PDB entry 2Z9A | X-ray diffraction, 2.50 A resolution | chains A and B

Chain A (and B):
Protein: Proactivator polypeptide
From: Homo sapiens
Notes: chain B of this document is another copy of the same molecule, construct and numbering; everything in this record applies to it too
Reference sequence: P07602 (SAP_HUMAN); residues 1-79 here correspond to UniProt positions 311-389 (UniProt number = residue number + 310)
Sequence (88 residues; row label = number of the first residue in the row; numbers below 1 keep their minus sign (Tyr-1 is residue -1)):
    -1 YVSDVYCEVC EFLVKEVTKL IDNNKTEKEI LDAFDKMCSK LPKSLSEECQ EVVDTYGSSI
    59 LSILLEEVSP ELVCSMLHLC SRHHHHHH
Disordered / not traced: -1 to 1, 79-86 (chain B: -1 to 1, 80-86)
Disulfides: Cys5-Cys78, Cys8-Cys72, Cys36-Cys47
Differences from the reference sequence: expression tag (-1 to 0, 80-86)
From the paper describing this entry:
  - conformationally variable residues (domain motion): Asn22

Interface between chain A and chain B:
Pairs across the interface (63):
  Tyr4(A) with Glu46(B); Glu49(B), hydrogen bond; Val50(B), hydrophobic
  Val7(A) with Leu39(B), hydrophobic; Glu46(B); Cys47(B), hydrophobic; Val50(B), hydrophobic
  Phe10(A) with Met35(B); Lys38(B); Leu39(B), hydrophobic
  Leu11(A) with Met35(B), hydrophobic; Val50(B), hydrophobic; Val51(B), hydrophobic
  Glu14(A) with Met35(B); Lys38(B), salt bridge
  Val15(A) with Ile28(B), hydrophobic; Met35(B)
  Thr16(A) with Leu62(B)
  Leu18(A) with Glu27(B); Ile28(B)
  Ile19(A) with Thr24(B); Ile28(B), hydrophobic
  Asn21(A) with Glu27(B), hydrogen bond
  Thr24(A) with Ile19(B)
  Glu27(A) with Leu18(B); Ile19(B); Asn21(B)
  Ile28(A) with Val15(B), hydrophobic
  Met35(A) with Phe10(B); Glu14(B); Val15(B), hydrophobic
  Lys38(A) with Phe10(B); Glu14(B), salt bridge
  Leu39(A) with Phe10(B), hydrophobic
  Leu43(A) with Val3(B), hydrophobic; Glu6(B)
  Glu46(A) with Tyr4(B); Val7(B)
  Cys47(A) with Val7(B), hydrophobic; Leu11(B), hydrophobic
  Glu49(A) with Tyr4(B)
  Val50(A) with Tyr4(B), hydrophobic; Val7(B), hydrophobic; Leu11(B), hydrophobic; Leu77(B), hydrophobic
  Tyr54(A) with Leu75(B), hydrophobic; Leu77(B), hydrophobic
  Ser57(A) with Leu75(B)
  Leu59(A) with Ile19(B), hydrophobic
  Ile61(A) with Val71(B), hydrophobic; Met74(B), hydrophobic
  Leu62(A) with Val15(B), hydrophobic; Val66(B), hydrophobic
  Glu65(A) with Leu70(B); Val71(B); Met74(B)
  Val66(A) with Leu62(B), hydrophobic
  Leu70(A) with Glu65(B)
  Val71(A) with Glu65(B), hydrogen bond (backbone-side chain)
  Met74(A) with Ile61(B), hydrophobic; Glu65(B)
  Leu75(A) with Tyr54(B), hydrophobic
  Leu77(A) with Tyr54(B), hydrophobic
Also at the interface, not in a pair above, chain A (42 interface residues in all): Val3, Glu6, Val12, Lys17, Ala31, Phe32, Val51, Ile58, Ser67
Also at the interface, not in a pair above, chain B (40 interface residues in all): Thr16, Ala31, Phe32, Leu43, Ser57, Ile58, Leu59, Ser67

Summary:
42 residues of chain A and 40 residues of chain B are in contact; the contacts include 3 hydrogen bonds and 2
salt bridges. Polar pairs include Glu14(A)-Lys38(B), Tyr4(A)-Glu49(B) and Asn21(A)-Glu27(B). The paper reports
conformational variability at Asn22(A).
Both chains are Proactivator polypeptide (Homo sapiens). Entry 2Z9A (Crystal Structure of Human Saposin C
Dimer in Open Conformation) was determined by X-ray diffraction, deposited together with 2R0R, 2R1Q and 2RB3.
